Entry 5UGD (X-ray diffraction, 1.38 A resolution); this record covers chain A.

Chain A:
Protein: Plasminogen
Source organism: Homo sapiens
Notes: EC 3.4.21.7
UniProtKB: P00747 (PLMN_HUMAN); residues 543-791 here correspond to UniProt positions 562-810 (UniProt number = residue number + 19)
Sequence (251 residues; row label = number of the first residue in the row):
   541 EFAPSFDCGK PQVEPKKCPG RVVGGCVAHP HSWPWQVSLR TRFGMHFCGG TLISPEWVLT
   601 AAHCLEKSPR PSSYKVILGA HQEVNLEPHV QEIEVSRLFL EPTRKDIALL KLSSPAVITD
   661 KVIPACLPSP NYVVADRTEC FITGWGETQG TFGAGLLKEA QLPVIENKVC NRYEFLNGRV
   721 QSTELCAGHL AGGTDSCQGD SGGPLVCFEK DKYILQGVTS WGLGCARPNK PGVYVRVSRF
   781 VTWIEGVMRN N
Not modelled in the structure: 541-543, 560-561
Differences from the reference sequence: expression tag (541-542)
Swiss-Prot annotation at these positions:
  - active site (Charge relay system): His603, Asp646, Ser741
  - site: Arg561, Val562 (Cleavage)
  - modified residue (Phosphoserine): Ser578, Ser669
Disulfide bonds: Cys548-Cys666, Cys558-Cys566, Cys588-Cys604, Cys680-Cys747, Cys710-Cys726, Cys737-Cys765
Small-molecule neighbours: 89S (Nalpha-[trans-4-(aminomethyl)cyclohexane-1-carbonyl]-N-octyl-O-[(pyridin-4-yl)methyl]-L-tyrosinamide): Thr581, Phe587, Cys588, His603, Cys604, Lys607, Asp735, Ser736, Cys737, Gln738, Gly739, Asp740, Ser741, Thr759, Ser760, Trp761, Gly762, Gly764, Cys765, Gly772
What the authors report for this chain:
  - binding site for 89S: Phe587, Lys607, Asp735, Ser736, Gly739, Ser741
  - catalytic residues: His603, Asp646, Ser741
  - mutagenesis - F587A, F587A/K607A: decreased binding to 89S
  - mutagenesis - K607A: unchanged binding to 89S
  - specificity-determining residues: Phe587, Lys607 (proposed by the authors, not directly observed)

Summary:
Chain A binds compound 89S. UniProt lists 3 active-site residues. From the paper: catalytic residues His603,
Asp646 and Ser741; F587A and F587A/K607A reduce binding to 89S.
Chain A is Plasminogen (Homo sapiens); the structure, Protease Inhibitor, was determined by X-ray diffraction
(same publication as 5UGG).
